8P0T - chains C and D of the 28 polymer chains in the assembly; structure by electron microscopy, 2.65 A resolution.

Chain C:
Name: Proteasome subunit alpha type
Organism: Trichomonas vaginalis G3
Reference sequence: A2FT79 (A2FT79_TRIV3); residues 1-251 here = UniProt positions 1-251
Amino-acid sequence (251 residues; row label = number of the first residue in the row):
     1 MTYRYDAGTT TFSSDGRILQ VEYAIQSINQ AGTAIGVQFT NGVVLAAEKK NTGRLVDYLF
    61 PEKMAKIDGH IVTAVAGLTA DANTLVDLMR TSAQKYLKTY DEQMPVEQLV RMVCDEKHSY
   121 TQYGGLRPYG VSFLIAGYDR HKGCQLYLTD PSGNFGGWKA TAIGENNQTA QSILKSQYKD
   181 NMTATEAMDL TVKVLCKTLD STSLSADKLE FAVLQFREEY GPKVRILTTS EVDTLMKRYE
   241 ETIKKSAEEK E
Not modelled in the structure: 1, 200-204, 240-251

Chain D:
Name: Proteasome subunit alpha type
Organism: Trichomonas vaginalis G3
Reference sequence: A2DTN3 (A2DTN3_TRIV3); residues 1-235 here = UniProt positions 1-235
Amino-acid sequence (235 residues; row label = number of the first residue in the row):
     1 MSDYTRSITR FSPDGRLFQI DHAHAAVQRG TTVVATRSKD MIVIAVEKTA VAKLQDPHTF
    61 SKICSLDKHV MCAFAGLHAD ARRLIQSGQR QCQSHRLTYE DPISIENIAR YIATLQLKNT
   121 QSGGARPYGV STLICGFDDM TSQPHIYETL PSGTYAEWKA RTIGRHDQTV MEYLEKHYKD
   181 DMTDEEAQKL AIGALLEVVE NGSKNLEVAY MKRGGTMEIM AEEVLDALIE STKAK
Not modelled in the structure: 1-2, 234-235
Cystine bridges: Cys-64/Cys-72

How chain C and chain D interact:
Residue-residue contacts - 80 pairs, chain C then chain D:
  Tyr-3(C) / Tyr-4(D)  hydrophobic
  Tyr-3(C) / Thr-5(D)
  Tyr-3(C) / Arg-6(D)  hydrogen bond (side chain-backbone)
  Asp-6(C) / Tyr-4(D)  hydrogen bond
  Asp-6(C) / Arg-6(D)  salt bridge
  Gly-8(C) / Arg-6(D)
  Thr-10(C) / Ile-8(D)
  Thr-10(C) / Gly-124(D)
  Thr-10(C) / Arg-126(D)
  Thr-11(C) / Ile-8(D)
  Thr-11(C) / Gln-19(D)
  Phe-12(C) / Gln-19(D)  hydrogen bond (backbone-side chain)
  Phe-12(C) / His-22(D)
  Phe-12(C) / Ala-23(D)  hydrophobic
  Phe-12(C) / Ala-26(D)  hydrophobic
  Phe-12(C) / Leu-77(D)  hydrophobic
  Phe-12(C) / Arg-126(D)
  Phe-12(C) / Pro-127(D)
  Phe-12(C) / Gly-129(D)
  Ser-13(C) / His-22(D)
  Ser-14(C) / His-22(D)
  Asp-15(C) / Ala-25(D)
  Asp-15(C) / Arg-29(D)  hydrogen bond (backbone-side chain)
  Gly-16(C) / His-22(D)
  Gly-16(C) / Ala-25(D)
  Gly-16(C) / Ala-26(D)
  Gly-16(C) / Arg-29(D)  hydrogen bond (backbone-side chain)
  Arg-17(C) / Arg-29(D)
  Ile-18(C) / Leu-77(D)  hydrophobic
  Ile-18(C) / Arg-126(D)
  Gln-38(C) / Asp-56(D)
  Arg-111(C) / Arg-82(D)
  Cys-114(C) / Arg-82(D)
  Asp-115(C) / Arg-82(D)  salt bridge
  Asp-115(C) / Gln-86(D)  hydrogen bond
  His-118(C) / Ala-79(D)  hydrogen bond (side chain-backbone)
  His-118(C) / Asp-80(D)  salt bridge
  His-118(C) / Arg-83(D)
  His-118(C) / Arg-126(D)
  Thr-121(C) / Arg-126(D)  hydrogen bond (backbone-side chain)
  Gln-122(C) / Asp-80(D)  hydrogen bond
  Gln-122(C) / Arg-83(D)
  Gln-122(C) / Asn-119(D)
  Gln-122(C) / Gly-124(D)
  Gln-122(C) / Ala-125(D)
  Gln-122(C) / Arg-126(D)  hydrogen bond (backbone-backbone)
  Gln-122(C) / Pro-127(D)  hydrogen bond (side chain-backbone)
  Gln-122(C) / Tyr-128(D)
  Tyr-123(C) / Arg-83(D)  hydrogen bond
  Tyr-123(C) / Asn-119(D)  hydrogen bond
  Tyr-123(C) / Gly-124(D)
  Tyr-123(C) / Ala-125(D)  hydrophobic
  Tyr-123(C) / Tyr-128(D)  hydrogen bond
  Gly-124(C) / Tyr-4(D)
  Gly-124(C) / Gly-124(D)  hydrogen bond (backbone-backbone)
  Gly-125(C) / Tyr-4(D)
  Lys-142(C) / Thr-59(D)
  Tyr-147(C) / Phe-60(D)  hydrophobic
  Ser-152(C) / Ala-79(D)
  Gly-153(C) / Ala-79(D)
  Gly-153(C) / Arg-82(D)  hydrogen bond (backbone-side chain)
  Asn-154(C) / His-78(D)
  Asn-154(C) / Ala-79(D)  hydrogen bond (side chain-backbone)
  Asn-154(C) / Arg-82(D)
  Phe-155(C) / Arg-82(D)
  Gly-157(C) / Gln-55(D)
  Gly-157(C) / Asp-56(D)  hydrogen bond (backbone-backbone)
  Gly-157(C) / Phe-60(D)
  Trp-158(C) / Leu-54(D)
  Trp-158(C) / Gln-55(D)
  Trp-158(C) / Asp-56(D)
  Lys-159(C) / Lys-53(D)  hydrogen bond (side chain-backbone)
  Lys-159(C) / Leu-54(D)  hydrogen bond (backbone-backbone)
  Lys-159(C) / Asp-56(D)  hydrogen bond (backbone-side chain)
  Ala-160(C) / Leu-54(D)  hydrogen bond (backbone-backbone)
  Gln-171(C) / Leu-54(D)
  Leu-174(C) / Leu-54(D)
  Lys-175(C) / Lys-53(D)  hydrogen bond (backbone-side chain)
  Lys-175(C) / Leu-54(D)
  Tyr-178(C) / Leu-54(D)  hydrophobic
Other interface residues (no listed pair), chain C (38 interface residues in all): Glu-107, Gly-156
Other interface residues (no listed pair), chain D (32 interface residues in all): Asp-3, Ala-52

In short:
38 residues of chain C and 32 residues of chain D are in contact, with 23 hydrogen bonds and 3 salt bridges.
Polar contacts include Asp-6(C)/Arg-6(D), Asp-115(C)/Arg-82(D) and His-118(C)/Asp-80(D).
Chain C is Proteasome subunit alpha type and chain D is Proteasome subunit alpha type, both from Trichomonas
vaginalis G3; the structure, CryoEM structure of 20S Trichomonas vaginalis proteasome in complex with
proteasome inhibitor CP-17, was determined by electron microscopy, deposited together with 8OIX.
